PDB entry 1U3C | X-ray diffraction, 2.60 A resolution | chain A

[Chain A]
Protein: Cryptochrome 1 apoprotein
Organism: Arabidopsis thaliana
Notes: fragment: PHR domain, residues 1-509
UniProt: Q43125 (CRY1_ARATH); residue numbers follow UniProt; this construct covers 1-509
Sequence (509 residues; row label = number of the first residue in the row):
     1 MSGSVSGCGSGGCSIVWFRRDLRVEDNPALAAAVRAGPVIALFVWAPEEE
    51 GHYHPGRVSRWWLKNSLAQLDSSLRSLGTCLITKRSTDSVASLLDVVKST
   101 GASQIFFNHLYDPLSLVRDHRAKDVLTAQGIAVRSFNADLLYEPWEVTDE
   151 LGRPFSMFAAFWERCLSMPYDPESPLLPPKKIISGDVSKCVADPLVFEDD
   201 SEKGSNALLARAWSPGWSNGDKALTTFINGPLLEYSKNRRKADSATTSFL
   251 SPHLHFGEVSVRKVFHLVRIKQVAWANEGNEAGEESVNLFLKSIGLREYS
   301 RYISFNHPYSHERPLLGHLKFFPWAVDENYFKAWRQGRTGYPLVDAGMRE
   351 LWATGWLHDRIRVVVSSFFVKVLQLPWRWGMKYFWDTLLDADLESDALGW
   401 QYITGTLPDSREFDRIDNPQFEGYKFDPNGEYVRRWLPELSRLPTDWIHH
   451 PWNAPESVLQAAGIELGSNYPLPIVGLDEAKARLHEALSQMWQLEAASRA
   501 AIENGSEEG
Not modelled in the structure: 1-12, 498-509
Cystine bridges: Cys-80/Cys-190
Bound ions: Mg2+ site 1: Asn-238, Thr-246, His-358; Mg2+ site 2: Lys-241, Ser-244, Thr-246; Mg2+ site 3: Asp-359 (together with hexane-1,6-diol)
Ligand contacts:
  - FAD (flavin-adenine dinucleotide): Tyr-235, Thr-247, Ser-248, Phe-249, Leu-250, Ser-251, Leu-254, Phe-290, Ser-293, Ile-294, Leu-296, Arg-297, Trp-356, Leu-357, His-358, Asp-359, Arg-362, Val-363, Ser-366, Phe-384, Leu-388, Asp-390, Ala-391, Asp-392, Ser-395, Asp-396, Gly-399, Trp-400, Ile-403
  - hexane-1,6-diol (HEZ): Phe-158, Leu-296, Asp-359, Ser-395, Leu-398, Gly-399, Tyr-402, Asp-409
  - ethyl dimethyl ammonio propane sulfonate (NDS): Trp-62, Ala-212, Trp-213, Ser-214, Asn-219, Lys-222, Ala-223, Ala-245, Phe-249, His-253
Curated features (UniProtKB/Swiss-Prot):
  - binding site (FAD): Tyr-235, Thr-247 to Ser-251, Ser-293, Asp-359, Asp-390 to Asp-392
  - binding site (Mg(2+)): Asn-238, Lys-241, Ser-244, Thr-246, His-358
  - binding site (ATP): Arg-239, Asp-359, Arg-360, Asp-409
  - site (Involved in electron transfer from the protein surface to the FAD cofactor): Trp-324, Trp-377, Trp-400
  - mutagenesis: Asp-21 (D21N: In cry1-401; genomes uncoupled mutant (gun) with defects in plastid-to-nucleus signaling), Ser-66 (S66N: Loss of dimerization and activity. Abnormal hypocotyl elongation in blue light), Gly-220 (G220D: In hy4-6; reduced anthocyanin accumulation and abnormal hypocotyl elongation in blue light), Gly-283 (G283E: In hy4-5; reduced anthocyanin accumulation and abnormal hypocotyl elongation in blue light), Ser-286 (S286N: In cry1-402; genomes uncoupled mutant (gun) with defects in plastid-to-nucleus signaling), Trp-324 (W324F: Impaired photoreduction in vitro, but not in vivo or in whole cell extracts, due to an alternative electron transport that involves small metabolites ...), Gly-337 (G337D: Abnormal hypocotyl elongation in blue light), Gly-340 (G340E: In cry1-404 and hy4-1; reduced anthocyanin accumulation and abnormal hypocotyl elongation in blue light. Loss of activity ...), Gly-347 (G347E: In hy4-16; reduced anthocyanin accumulation and abnormal hypocotyl elongation in blue light; G347R: In hy4-15; reduced anthocyanin accumulation and abnormal hypocotyl elongation in blue light ...), Gly-380 (G380R: Constitutive light response), Asp-396 (D396N: Upon illumination, formation of the reduced anionic flavin (RED) flavin, useful for DNA repair, rather than the semi-reduced radical form (SR) flavin, which is correlated with cryptochrome ...), Trp-400 (W400F: Impaired photoreduction in vitro, but not in vivo or whole cell extracts, due to an alternative electron transport that involves small metabolites), 2 further mutagenesis entries in UniProt
From the paper describing this entry:
  - binding site for hexane-1,6-diol: Leu-296, Tyr-402

[In short]
Ligands of chain A: flavin-adenine dinucleotide, ethyl dimethyl ammonio propane sulfonate and hexane-1,6-diol.
The Mg2+ site 1 is built by Asn-238, Thr-246 and His-358. UniProt lists 11 FAD-binding residues, 5
Mg2+-binding residues, 4 ATP-binding residues and 14 mutagenesis sites. The paper reports a binding site for
hexane-1,6-diol at Leu-296 and Tyr-402.
Chain A is Cryptochrome 1 apoprotein (Arabidopsis thaliana); the structure, Crystal Structure of the PHR
domain of Cryptochrome 1 from Arabidopsis thaliana, was determined by X-ray diffraction, deposited together
with 1U3D.
